7KKR - chains B and C of the 4 polymer chains in the assembly; structure by X-ray diffraction, 3.11 A resolution.

# Chain B
Name: Putative fluoride ion transporter CrcB
Source organism: Escherichia coli
Reference sequence: Q6J5N4 (Q6J5N4_ECOLX); residue numbers follow UniProt; this construct covers 1-126
Sequence (126 residues; numbered 1 to 126; the number before each row is that of its first residue):
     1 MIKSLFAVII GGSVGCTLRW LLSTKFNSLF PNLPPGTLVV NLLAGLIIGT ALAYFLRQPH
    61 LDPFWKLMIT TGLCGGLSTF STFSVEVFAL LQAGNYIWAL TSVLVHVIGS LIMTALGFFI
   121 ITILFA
Unresolved in the structure: 126
Differences from the reference sequence: engineered mutation K25 (Arg in Q6J5N4)
Bound ions: Na+: G75, S78 (shared with 2 residues of chain A)
What the authors report for this chain:
  - binding site for bromide ion: I48, S81, T82

# Chain C
Name: monobody
Source organism: Homo sapiens
Notes: antibody fragment or engineered binder
Sequence (97 residues; each row starts with the number of its first residue; numbering starts at 0):
     0 GSVSSVPTKL EVVAATPTSL LISWDAPAVT VVHYVITYGE TGGNSPVQEF TVPGSKSTAT
    60 ISGLKPGVDY TITVYTMYYS YSDLYSYSSP ISINYRT
Unresolved in the structure: 0

# Interface between chain B and chain C
Pairs across the interface (15; chain B residue first):
  W20(B) - Y80(C)
  S23(B) - Y80(C)
  T24(B) - Y80(C)
  N27(B) - Y80(C)
  S28(B) - V2(C)
  P31(B) - A27(C)
  P31(B) - T29(C)
  V85(B) - Y78(C)  hydrophobic
  E86(B) - Y78(C)
  A89(B) - Y78(C)  hydrophobic
  A89(B) - Y84(C)
  L90(B) - T29(C)
  Q92(B) - V31(C)
  Q92(B) - Y84(C)  hydrogen bond
  A93(B) - V30(C)
Interface residues without a listed pair, chain B (14 interface residues in all): T82, F88
Interface residues without a listed pair, chain C (10 interface residues in all): V28, S54

# Overview
14 residues of chain B and 10 residues of chain C are in contact, with 1 hydrogen bond. The hydrogen-bonded
pair is Q92(B)-Y84(C). G75(B) and S78(B) coordinate Na+. The paper reports a binding site for bromide ion at
I48(B), S81(B) and T82(B).
Here chain B is Putative fluoride ion transporter CrcB (Escherichia coli) and chain C is monobody (Homo
sapiens). Entry 7KKR (Fluoride channel Fluc-Ec2 wild-type with bromide) was determined by X-ray diffraction
together with 7KK8, 7KK9, 7KKA and 7KKB from the same study.
